PDB entry 1BJI | X-ray diffraction, 2.00 A resolution | chain A

# Chain A
Molecule: Neuraminidase
Organism: Influenza A virus
Notes: EC 3.2.1.18
UniProt: P03472 (NRAM_IATRA); the construct lacks a stretch of the UniProt sequence and is renumbered around it, so the offset changes along the chain: 82-169 = UniProt 83-170; 170-333 = UniProt 172-335; 335-392 = UniProt 336-393; 394-412 = UniProt 394-412; 1 more segments
Chain sequence (388 residues; each row starts with the number of its first residue; note: 2 numbers in that range are skipped by the numbering (no residue carries them; nothing is unmodelled there); a row labelled like 412A-412B holds insertion residues (412A, then the next letters in order)):
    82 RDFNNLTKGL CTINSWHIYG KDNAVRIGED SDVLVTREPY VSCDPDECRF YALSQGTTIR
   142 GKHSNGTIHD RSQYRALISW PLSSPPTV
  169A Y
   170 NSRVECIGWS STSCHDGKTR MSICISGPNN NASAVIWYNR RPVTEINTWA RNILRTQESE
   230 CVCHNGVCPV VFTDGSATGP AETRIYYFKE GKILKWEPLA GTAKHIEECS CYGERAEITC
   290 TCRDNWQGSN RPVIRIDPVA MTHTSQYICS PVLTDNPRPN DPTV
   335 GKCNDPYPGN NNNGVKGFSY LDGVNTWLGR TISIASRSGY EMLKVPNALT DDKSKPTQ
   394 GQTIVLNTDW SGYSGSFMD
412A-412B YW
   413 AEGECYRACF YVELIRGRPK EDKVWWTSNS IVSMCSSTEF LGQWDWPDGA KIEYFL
Disulfide bonds: Cys92-Cys417, Cys124-Cys129, Cys175-Cys193, Cys183-Cys230, Cys232-Cys237, Cys278-Cys291, Cys280-Cys289, Cys318-Cys337, Cys421-Cys447
Glycans and other covalent adducts: N-acetylglucosamine (NAG) linked to Asn86, Asn146; glycan linked to Asn200
Bound ions: Ca2+: Asp293, Gly297, Asp324, Asn347
Residues lining bound ligands: DPC (5-acetylamino-4-amino-6-(phenethyl-propyl-carbamoyl)-5,6-dihydro-4H-pyran-2-carboxylic acid): Arg118, Glu119, Asp151, Arg152, Trp178, Asn221, Ile222, Arg224, Gly244, Ser245, Ala246, Glu276, Glu277, Arg292, Asn294, Gly348, Arg371, Tyr406
Curated features (UniProtKB/Swiss-Prot):
  - active site: Asp151 (Proton donor/acceptor), Tyr406 (Nucleophile)
  - binding site (substrate): Arg118, Arg152, Glu276, Glu277, Arg292, Arg371
  - binding site (Ca(2+)): Asp293, Gly297, Asp324, Asn347
  - glycosylation (N-linked (GlcNAc...) asparagine): Asn86, Asn146, Asn200
What the authors report for this chain:
  - binding site for DPC: Glu119, Asp151, Arg152, Ile222, Arg224, Ala246, Glu276, Glu277, Arg292
  - conformationally variable residues (side-chain flip): Glu276
  - contacts within the chain: Arg224-Glu276 (salt bridge), His274-Glu276 (hydrogen bond)

# Overview
Chain A binds compound DPC. Covalently linked N-acetylglucosamine: at Asn86, Asn146 and Asn200. The Ca2+ site
is built by Asp293, Gly297, Asp324 and Asn347. From UniProt: active-site residues Asp151 and Tyr406, 6
substrate-binding residues and 4 Ca2+-binding residues. From the paper: a binding site for DPC at Glu119,
Asp151 and Arg152 among others; conformational variability at Glu276.
Chain A is Neuraminidase (Influenza A virus); the structure, The X-ray structure of a complex of tern N9
influenza virus neuraminidase complexed with the glaxo ..., was determined by X-ray diffraction (same
publication as 1A4G and 1A4Q).
